Entry 1A31 (X-ray diffraction, 2.10 A resolution); this record covers chains D and A of the 3 polymer chains in the assembly.

[Chain D]
Molecule: 22-nt DNA strand
Sequence (22 nucleotides; row label = number of the first residue in the row):
   101 AAAAATXXXX CAAAGTCTTT TT
Modified / non-standard residues: 5IU (5-iodo-2'-deoxyuridine-5'-monophosphate) at position 107, 5IU (5-iodo-2'-deoxyuridine-5'-monophosphate) at position 108, 5IU (5-iodo-2'-deoxyuridine-5'-monophosphate) at position 109, 5IU (5-iodo-2'-deoxyuridine-5'-monophosphate) at position 110

[Chain A]
Name: Protein (topoisomerase I)
Source organism: Homo sapiens
Notes: EC 5.99.1.2; fragment: core domain and c-terminal domain
UniProtKB: P11387; numbering as in UniProt (aligned over 175-765)
Amino-acid sequence (591 residues; each row starts with the number of its first residue):
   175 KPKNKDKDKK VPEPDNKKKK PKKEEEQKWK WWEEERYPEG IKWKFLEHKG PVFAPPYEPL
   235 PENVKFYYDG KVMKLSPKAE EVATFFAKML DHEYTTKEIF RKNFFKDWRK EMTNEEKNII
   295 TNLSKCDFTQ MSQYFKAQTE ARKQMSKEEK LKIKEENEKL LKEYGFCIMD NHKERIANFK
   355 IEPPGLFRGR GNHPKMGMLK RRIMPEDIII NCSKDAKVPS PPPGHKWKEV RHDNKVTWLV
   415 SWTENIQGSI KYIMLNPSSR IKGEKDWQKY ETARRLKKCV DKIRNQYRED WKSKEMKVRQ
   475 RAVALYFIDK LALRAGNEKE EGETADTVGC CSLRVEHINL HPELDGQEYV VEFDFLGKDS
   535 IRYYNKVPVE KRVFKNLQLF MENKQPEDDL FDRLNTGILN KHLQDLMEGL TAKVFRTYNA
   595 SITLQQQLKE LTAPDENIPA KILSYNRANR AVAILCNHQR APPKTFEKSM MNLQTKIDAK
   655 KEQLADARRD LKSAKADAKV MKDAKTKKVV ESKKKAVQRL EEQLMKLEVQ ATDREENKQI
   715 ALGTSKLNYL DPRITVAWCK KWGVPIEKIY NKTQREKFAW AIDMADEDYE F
Disordered / not traced: 175-214, 627-719
Modified / non-standard residues: Tyr723 (o-phosphotyrosine; PTR)
Differences from the reference sequence: modified residue (723)
UniProt features mapped onto this chain:
  - region (Interaction with DNA): Lys425, Tyr426, Arg488 to Lys493, Thr585 to Lys587
  - active site: Tyr723 (O-(3'-phospho-DNA)-tyrosine intermediate)
  - site (Interaction with DNA): Arg316, Arg364, Trp412, Lys443, Thr501, Lys532, Asn574, His632, Lys650
  - modified residue: Lys280 (N6-acetyllysine), Ser506 (Phosphoserine)
  - cross-link (Glycyl lysine isopeptide (Lys-Gly)): Lys204 (interchain with G-Cter in SUMO2), Lys336 (interchain with G-Cter in SUMO2), Lys549 (interchain with G-Cter in SUMO2), Lys642 (interchain with G-Cter in SUMO2), Lys700 (interchain with G-Cter in SUMO2), Lys712 (interchain with G-Cter in SUMO2)
  - natural variant: Lys326 (K326R: In breast cancer), Met370 (M370T: In CPT-resistant leukemia), Asp533 (D533G: In CPT-resistant leukemia), Asn722 (N722S: In CPT-resistant leukemia), Thr729 (T729A: In CPT-resistant lung cancer)
  - mutagenesis: Lys532 (K532A: Almost abolishes enzyme activity; K532R: Strongly reduced enzyme activity), Tyr723 (Y723F: No change in CPT-induced clearing from nuclei)

[Chain D / chain A interface]
Pairs across the interface (38; chain D residue first):
  5IU_108(D) with Asn745(A), hydrogen bond to the phosphate
  5IU_109(D) with Thr747(A), hydrogen bond to the phosphate
  5IU_110(D) with Arg349(A), salt bridge to the phosphate
  DC111(D) with Lys354(A), salt bridge to the phosphate
  DA112(D) with Glu356(A), sugar contact; Pro357(A), phosphate contact; Lys374(A), sugar contact; Lys425(A), phosphate contact
  DA113(D) with Glu356(A), phosphate contact; Phe361(A), phosphate contact; Arg362(A), sugar contact; Arg364(A), base contact; Lys374(A), salt bridge to the phosphate; Lys425(A), salt bridge to the phosphate
  DA114(D) with Phe361(A), phosphate contact; Gly363(A), phosphate contact; Arg364(A), hydrogen bond to the phosphate; His367(A), salt bridge to the phosphate; Gln421(A), phosphate contact; Lys532(A), base contact; Asp533(A), sugar contact
  DG115(D) with Lys493(A), salt bridge to the phosphate; Thr501(A), hydrogen bond to the phosphate; Gly531(A), phosphate contact; Lys532(A), sugar contact; Asp533(A), hydrogen bond to the phosphate
  DT116(D) with Arg488(A), phosphate contact; Ala489(A), hydrogen bond to the phosphate; Gly490(A), hydrogen bond to the phosphate; Asn491(A), hydrogen bond to the phosphate; Lys587(A), phosphate contact
  DC117(D) with Ala489(A), phosphate contact; Asn491(A), base contact; Asn574(A), hydrogen bond to the phosphate; Thr585(A), hydrogen bond to the phosphate; Ala586(A), hydrogen bond to the phosphate; Lys587(A), hydrogen bond to the phosphate
  DT118(D) with Gln578(A), phosphate contact
Interface residues without a listed pair, chain D (12 interface residues in all): DA101
Interface residues without a listed pair, chain A (30 interface residues in all): Lys321, Ser534

[In short]
Chain D and chain A form an interface of 12 and 30 residues respectively; the contacts include 12 hydrogen
bonds and 6 salt bridges. Polar pairs include 5IU_108(D)-Asn745(A), 5IU_109(D)-Thr747(A) and
DA114(D)-Arg364(A). From UniProt: active-site residue Tyr723(A) and 2 mutagenesis sites on chain A.
Chain D is a 22-nt DNA strand and chain A is Protein (topoisomerase I) (Homo sapiens); the structure, Human
reconstituted DNA topoisomerase I in covalent complex with a 22 base pair DNA duplex, was determined by X-ray
diffraction together with 1A35 from the same study.
